PDB entry 4QWG | X-ray diffraction, 2.60 A resolution | chains C and D of the 28 polymer chains in the assembly

== Chain C ==
Name: Proteasome subunit alpha type-4
From: Saccharomyces cerevisiae
Reference sequence: P40303 (PSA4_YEAST); residues -1 to 252 here correspond to UniProt positions 1-254 (UniProt number = residue number + 2)
Chain sequence (254 residues; row label = number of the first residue in the row; numbers below 1 keep their minus sign (Met-1 is residue -1)):
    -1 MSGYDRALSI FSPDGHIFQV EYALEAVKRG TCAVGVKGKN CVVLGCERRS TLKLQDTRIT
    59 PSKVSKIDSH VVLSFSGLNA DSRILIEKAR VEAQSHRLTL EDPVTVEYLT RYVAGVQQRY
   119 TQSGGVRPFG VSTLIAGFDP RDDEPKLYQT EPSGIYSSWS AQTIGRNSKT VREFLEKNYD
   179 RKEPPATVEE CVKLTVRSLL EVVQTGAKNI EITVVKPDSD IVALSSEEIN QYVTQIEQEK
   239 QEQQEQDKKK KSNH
Not modelled in the structure: -1 to 0, 241-252
UniProt features mapped onto this chain:
  - modified residue: Thr58 (Phosphothreonine)

== Chain D ==
Name: Proteasome subunit alpha type-5
From: Saccharomyces cerevisiae
Reference sequence: P32379 (PSA5_YEAST); residues -7 to 252 here correspond to UniProt positions 1-260 (UniProt number = residue number + 8)
Chain sequence (260 residues; row label = number of the first residue in the row; numbers below 1 keep their minus sign (Met-7 is residue -7)):
    -7 MFLTRSEYDR GVSTFSPEGR LFQVEYSLEA IKLGSTAIGI ATKEGVVLGV EKRATSPLLE
    53 SDSIEKIVEI DRHIGCAMSG LTADARSMIE HARTAAVTHN LYYDEDINVE SLTQSVCDLA
   113 LRFGEGASGE ERLMSRPFGV ALLIAGHDAD DGYQLFHAEP SGTFYRYNAK AIGSGSEGAQ
   173 AELLNEWHSS LTLKEAELLV LKILKQVMEE KLDENNAQLS CITKQDGFKI YDNEKTAELI
   233 KELKEKEAAE SPEEADVEMS
Not modelled in the structure: -7 to 0, 118-124, 243-252

== Chain C / chain D interface ==
Residue-residue contacts (63; chain C residue first):
  Asp3(C) with Glu117(D)
  Arg4(C) with Asp1(D), salt bridge
  Ala5(C) with Val4(D), hydrophobic; Glu117(D), hydrogen bond (backbone-side chain); Ser127(D)
  Ser7(C) with Ser127(D); Arg128(D)
  Ile8(C) with Gln15(D)
  Phe9(C) with Gln15(D); Tyr18(D), hydrophobic; Ser19(D); Ala22(D), hydrophobic; Leu73(D), hydrophobic; Arg128(D); Pro129(D); Gly131(D)
  Ser10(C) with Tyr18(D)
  Pro11(C) with Tyr18(D), hydrophobic; Glu21(D)
  Asp12(C) with Glu21(D)
  Gly13(C) with Tyr18(D); Glu21(D); Ala22(D)
  His14(C) with Leu25(D)
  Ile15(C) with Leu73(D), hydrophobic; Arg128(D)
  Lys35(C) with Glu52(D), salt bridge
  Gln116(C) with Ala75(D); Asp76(D)
  Thr119(C) with Arg128(D), hydrogen bond (backbone-side chain)
  Gln120(C) with Met126(D); Ser127(D), hydrogen bond (backbone-backbone); Arg128(D); Pro129(D); Phe130(D)
  Ser121(C) with Ser127(D)
  Gly122(C) with Ser127(D)
  Ser151(C) with Ala75(D)
  Gly152(C) with Ala75(D)
  Ile153(C) with Thr74(D); Ala75(D)
  Ser155(C) with Leu51(D); Ser55(D)
  Ser156(C) with Leu51(D); Glu52(D), hydrogen bond (backbone-backbone); Ser55(D), hydrogen bond (backbone-side chain)
  Trp157(C) with Thr47(D); Ser48(D); Leu50(D); Leu51(D); Glu52(D)
  Ser158(C) with Leu50(D), hydrogen bond (backbone-backbone); Glu52(D), hydrogen bond
  Ala159(C) with Leu50(D)
  Leu173(C) with Leu50(D), hydrophobic
  Glu174(C) with Ser48(D), hydrogen bond; Pro49(D); Leu50(D)
  Tyr177(C) with Leu50(D), hydrophobic
  Arg179(C) with Pro49(D), hydrogen bond (side chain-backbone); Leu50(D); Leu51(D), hydrogen bond (side chain-backbone); Glu52(D)
Other interface residues (no listed pair), chain C (31 interface residues in all): Arg170
Other interface residues (no listed pair), chain D (27 interface residues in all): Ser53

== Summary ==
The interface between chain C and chain D involves 31 residues on one side and 27 on the other, with 10
hydrogen bonds and 2 salt bridges. Among the polar pairs are Arg4(C)-Asp1(D), Lys35(C)-Glu52(D) and
Ala5(C)-Glu117(D).
Here chain C is Proteasome subunit alpha type-4 and chain D is Proteasome subunit alpha type-5, both from
Saccharomyces cerevisiae. Entry 4QWG (yCP beta5-A49V mutant in complex with carfilzomib) was determined by
X-ray diffraction (same publication as 4QUX, 4QUY, 4QV0, 4QV1, 4QV3, 4QV4 and 42 further entries).
